PDB entry 4OGQ | X-ray diffraction, 2.50 A resolution | chains A and B of the 8 polymer chains in the assembly

Chain A:
Molecule: Cytochrome b6
Organism: Nostoc sp
UniProt: P0A384 (CYB6_NOSS1); numbering as in UniProt (aligned over 1-215)
Chain sequence (215 residues; numbered 1 to 215; the number before each row is that of its first residue):
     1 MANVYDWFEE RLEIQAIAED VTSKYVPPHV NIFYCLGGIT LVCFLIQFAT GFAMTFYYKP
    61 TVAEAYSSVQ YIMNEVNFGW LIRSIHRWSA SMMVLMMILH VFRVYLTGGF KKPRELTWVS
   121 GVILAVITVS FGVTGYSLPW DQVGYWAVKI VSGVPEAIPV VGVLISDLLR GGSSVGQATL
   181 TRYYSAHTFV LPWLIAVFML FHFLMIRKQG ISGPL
Not modelled in the structure: 1
Covalently attached groups: heme c (HEC) linked to Cys35
Bound ions: heme c Fe site 1: His86, His187; heme c Fe site 2: His100, His202
Ligand contacts:
  - 2WM ((1S,8E)-1-{[(2S)-3-hydroxy-2-{[(1S)-1-hydroxyoctadecyl]oxy}propyl]oxy}octadec-8-en-1-ol): Leu41, Phe44, Leu45, Ile46, Phe48, Ala49, Thr50, Phe52, Ile85, Val190, Trp193, Leu194, Ala196, Val197, Met199, Phe203
  - 3WM ((1S,8E,1'R,8'Z)-1,1'-{[(2S)-3-hydroxypropane-1,2-diyl]bis(oxy)}bisoctadec-8-en-1-ol): Ile39, Cys43, Met92, Met96
  - phosphatidic acid (7PH; (1R)-2-(dodecanoyloxy)-1-[(phosphonooxy)methyl]ethyl tetradecanoate), molecule 1: Ala2, Asn3, Val4, Trp7, Phe8, Leu116, Val119
  - phosphatidic acid (7PH), molecule 2: Phe78, Trp80, Leu81
  - Octadecane (8K6), molecule 1: Phe8, Leu12, Ile17, Leu116, Val119, Ser120, Ile123, Phe201, Leu204, Met205, Lys208
  - Octadecane (8K6), molecule 2: Ile123, Val197, Phe198, Leu200, Phe201, Leu204
  - Octadecane (8K6), molecule 3: Val126, Ile127, Ser130, Thr134, Leu169, Arg182, Tyr183, Ala186, Leu191, Leu194
  - beta-carotene (BCR): Ile32, Phe33, Leu36, Ile39, Met96, Leu99
  - chlorophyll a (CLA): Ile98, Val101, Phe102, Tyr105, Trp118, Ala125, Val126, Val129
  - heme c (HEC), molecule 1: Val30, Asn31, Tyr34, Gly38, Leu41, Val42, Phe203, Ile206, Arg207, Gly210, Ile211
  - heme c (HEC), molecule 2: Tyr34, Leu36, Gly37, Gly38, Thr40, Leu41, Met93, Met97, His100, Val101, Arg103, Val104, Gly109, Phe110, Arg114, Thr117, Trp118, Gly121, Val122, Leu124, Ala125, Thr128, Met199, His202, Phe203, Ile206, Gly210, Ile211, Ser212
  - heme c (HEC), molecule 3: Phe44, Gln47, Phe48, Gly51, Phe52, Met54, Thr55, Tyr58, Val69, Arg83, His86, Arg87, Ala90, Met93, Thr128, Phe131, Gly132, Gly135, Tyr136, Leu138, Pro139, Tyr184, His187, Thr188, Phe189, Pro192

Chain B:
Molecule: Cytochrome b6-f complex subunit 4
Organism: Nostoc sp
UniProt: Q93SX1 (PETD_NOSS1); numbering as in UniProt (aligned over 1-160)
Chain sequence (160 residues; row label = number of the first residue in the row):
     1 MATHKKPDLS DPTLRAKLAK GMGHNYYGEP AWPNDLLYVF PIVIMGSFAC IVALAVLDPA
    61 MTGEPANPFA TPLEILPEWY LYPVFQILRS LPNKLLGVLA MASVPLGLIL VPFIENVNKF
   121 QNPFRRPVAT TVFLFGTLVT LWLGIGAALP LDKSLTLGLF
Not modelled in the structure: 1
Ligand contacts:
  - 2WA ((1S,8E)-1-{[(2S)-1-hydroxy-3-{[(1S)-1-hydroxypentadecyl]oxy}propan-2-yl]oxy}heptadec-8-en-1-ol): Trp79, Tyr82, Pro83, Thr137, Thr140, Leu141, Gly144, Ile145, Ala148, Leu149
  - 3WM ((1S,8E,1'R,8'Z)-1,1'-{[(2S)-3-hydroxypropane-1,2-diyl]bis(oxy)}bisoctadec-8-en-1-ol): Ser47, Cys50, Ile51
  - phosphatidic acid (7PH; (1R)-2-(dodecanoyloxy)-1-[(phosphonooxy)methyl]ethyl tetradecanoate), molecule 1: Phe48, Val52, Val56
  - phosphatidic acid (7PH), molecule 2: Ile109, Leu110, Phe113
  - phosphatidic acid (7PH), molecule 3: Pro123, Phe124, Pro127, Thr130, Thr131, Leu134, Phe135, Leu138, Leu141
  - Octadecane (8K6): Leu36, Phe40, Pro41, Ile44, Met45, Phe48
  - beta-carotene (BCR): Val43, Gly46, Ser47
  - chlorophyll a (CLA): Tyr80, Leu81, Pro83, Val84, Ile87, Met101, Ala102, Val104, Pro105, Leu106, Leu108, Ile109, Val111, Ala129, Val132, Phe133, Phe135, Gly136, Val139, Thr140, Leu143
  - heme c (HEC): Asn25, Val39, Phe40, Val43, Ile44
  - dioleoyl-phosphatidylcholine (OPC; (7R,17E)-4-hydroxy-N,N,N,7-tetramethyl-7-[(8E)-octadec-8-enoyloxy]-10-oxo-3,5,9-trioxa-4-phosphaheptacos-17-en-1-aminium 4-oxide): Ile87, Ala100, Ser103, Val104, Gly107, Leu108, Val111, Ile114, Glu115, Val117, Asn118, Phe120, Arg125, Arg126, Pro127, Val128, Ala129, Val132, Leu143

How chain A and chain B interact:
Pairs across the interface (121):
  Val21(A) with Trp32(B), hydrophobic
  Thr22(A) with Trp32(B)
  Lys24(A) with Asn25(B); Ala31(B), hydrogen bond (backbone-backbone)
  Tyr25(A) with Lys5(B), hydrogen bond; Asn25(B), hydrogen bond (backbone-backbone); Tyr26(B); Tyr27(B); Gly28(B); Glu29(B); Pro30(B), hydrophobic
  Val26(A) with Tyr27(B); Gly28(B); Glu29(B), hydrogen bond (backbone-backbone); Ala31(B), hydrophobic; Asp35(B)
  Pro27(A) with His24(B); Tyr27(B)
  Ile39(A) with Val43(B), hydrophobic; Ser47(B)
  Ile46(A) with Phe48(B), hydrophobic; Ile51(B), hydrophobic
  Tyr66(A) with Thr62(B); Gly63(B), hydrogen bond (side chain-backbone); Glu64(B); Pro65(B)
  Gln70(A) with Thr62(B)
  Met73(A) with Ala60(B); Thr62(B)
  Leu81(A) with Val56(B), hydrophobic
  Arg83(A) with Ala60(B); Met61(B), hydrogen bond (side chain-backbone); Thr62(B), hydrogen bond
  Ser84(A) with Ala55(B); Pro59(B); Ala60(B), hydrogen bond (side chain-backbone)
  Ile85(A) with Val52(B), hydrophobic; Ala55(B)
  Arg87(A) with Ala60(B); Glu78(B), salt bridge
  Trp88(A) with Leu54(B), hydrogen bond (side chain-backbone); Ala55(B); Asp58(B), hydrogen bond (side chain-backbone)
  Ser89(A) with Ile51(B)
  Ser91(A) with Glu78(B); Trp79(B)
  Val94(A) with Trp79(B), hydrophobic; Tyr80(B), hydrophobic
  Leu95(A) with Trp79(B), hydrophobic
  Ile98(A) with Trp79(B), hydrophobic
  Phe102(A) with Phe133(B), hydrophobic
  Tyr105(A) with Val111(B), hydrophobic; Glu115(B), hydrogen bond; Arg126(B), hydrogen bond (backbone-side chain); Ala129(B), hydrogen bond (side chain-backbone); Phe133(B), hydrophobic
  Leu106(A) with Pro123(B); Phe133(B), hydrophobic
  Thr107(A) with Gln121(B), hydrogen bond (backbone-side chain)
  Gly108(A) with Gln121(B); Arg126(B)
  Phe110(A) with Val111(B), hydrophobic; Pro112(B), hydrophobic; Glu115(B); Arg126(B)
  Lys111(A) with Glu115(B), hydrogen bond (side chain-backbone); Asn116(B); Asn118(B), hydrogen bond (side chain-backbone); Phe120(B), hydrogen bond (side chain-backbone)
  Lys112(A) with Asn116(B), hydrogen bond (backbone-side chain)
  Pro113(A) with Lys20(B)
  Arg114(A) with Gly21(B), hydrogen bond (side chain-backbone)
  Glu115(A) with Pro112(B); Asn116(B), hydrogen bond
  Trp118(A) with Leu108(B), hydrogen bond (side chain-backbone); Pro112(B)
  Val122(A) with Pro105(B); Leu108(B), hydrophobic; Ile109(B), hydrophobic
  Val126(A) with Pro105(B), hydrophobic
  Val129(A) with Leu81(B), hydrophobic
  Gly132(A) with Glu78(B); Tyr80(B)
  Val133(A) with Leu81(B), hydrophobic
  Tyr136(A) with Leu76(B), hydrogen bond (side chain-backbone); Glu78(B)
  Trp140(A) with Ala66(B), hydrogen bond (backbone-backbone)
  Asp141(A) with Glu64(B); Ala66(B)
  Gln142(A) with Glu64(B), hydrogen bond (backbone-backbone); Pro65(B); Ala66(B); Asn67(B), hydrogen bond (side chain-backbone); Ala70(B), hydrogen bond (side chain-backbone); Pro72(B)
  Tyr145(A) with Ala66(B), hydrophobic; Pro68(B)
  Trp146(A) with Asn67(B), hydrogen bond (side chain-backbone); Pro68(B); Ala70(B), hydrogen bond (side chain-backbone); Thr71(B); Pro72(B); Ile75(B), hydrophobic
  Ile150(A) with Ile75(B), hydrophobic
  Val154(A) with Leu88(B), hydrophobic; Val98(B), hydrophobic
  Ala157(A) with Lys94(B); Leu95(B); Val98(B), hydrophobic
  Lys208(A) with Met22(B)
  Gln209(A) with Met22(B)
  Ile211(A) with His24(B)
  Ser212(A) with Gln121(B)
  Gly213(A) with His24(B); Gln121(B), hydrogen bond (backbone-side chain)
  Pro214(A) with His24(B); Tyr27(B); Gln121(B)
  Leu215(A) with Gln121(B); Asn122(B); Arg125(B), hydrogen bond (backbone-side chain)
Other interface residues (no listed pair), chain A (68 interface residues in all): Ser23, Pro28, His29, Cys35, Val42, Cys43, Val69, Trp80, Met92, Val119, Ile158, Pro159, Gly210
Other interface residues (no listed pair), chain B (69 interface residues in all): His4, Gly23, Leu36, Ile44, Pro77, Phe113, Lys119

Overview:
68 residues of chain A and 69 residues of chain B are in contact, with 30 hydrogen bonds and 1 salt bridge.
Polar pairs include Arg87(A)-Glu78(B), Tyr25(A)-Lys5(B) and Tyr66(A)-Gly63(B).
Here chain A is Cytochrome b6 and chain B is Cytochrome b6-f complex subunit 4, both from Nostoc sp. Entry
4OGQ (Internal Lipid Architecture of the Hetero-Oligomeric Cytochrome b6f Complex) was determined by X-ray
diffraction.
